1VKT - chains A and B; structure by solution NMR.

== Chain A ==
Molecule: Insulin
Source organism: Homo sapiens
UniProtKB: P01308 (INS_HUMAN); residues 1-21 here correspond to UniProt positions 90-110 (UniProt number = residue number + 89)
Sequence (21 residues; row label = number of the first residue in the row):
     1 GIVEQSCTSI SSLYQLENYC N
Sequence notes: engineered mutation S6 (Cys95 in P01308), S11 (Cys100 in P01308)

== Chain B ==
Molecule: Insulin
Source organism: Homo sapiens
UniProtKB: P01308 (INS_HUMAN); residues 1-30 here correspond to UniProt positions 25-54 (UniProt number = residue number + 24)
Sequence (30 residues; numbered 1 to 30; the number before each row is that of its first residue):
     1 FVNQHLCGSD LVEALYLVCG ERGFFYTKPT
Sequence notes: engineered mutation D10 (His34 in P01308), K28 (Pro52 in P01308), P29 (Lys53 in P01308)

== Chain A / chain B interface ==
Pairs across the interface (43; chain A residue first):
  V3(A) - C7(B)
  S6(A) - Q4(B)
  S6(A) - H5(B)
  S6(A) - L6(B)
  C7(A) - H5(B)
  C7(A) - L6(B)
  C7(A) - C7(B)  disulfide
  C7(A) - G8(B)
  C7(A) - L11(B)
  T8(A) - L6(B)
  T8(A) - L11(B)
  S9(A) - L6(B)
  S9(A) - C7(B)
  S9(A) - D10(B)
  S9(A) - L11(B)
  I10(A) - F1(B)
  I10(A) - V2(B)
  I10(A) - N3(B)
  I10(A) - Q4(B)
  I10(A) - L6(B)
  S11(A) - F1(B)
  L13(A) - F1(B)
  L13(A) - V18(B)
  L16(A) - L11(B)
  L16(A) - L15(B)
  L16(A) - V18(B)
  L16(A) - C19(B)
  E17(A) - V18(B)
  E17(A) - C19(B)
  N18(A) - C19(B)
  Y19(A) - L15(B)
  Y19(A) - C19(B)
  Y19(A) - F25(B)
  Y19(A) - Y26(B)
  C20(A) - L15(B)
  C20(A) - C19(B)  disulfide
  C20(A) - E21(B)
  C20(A) - G23(B)
  C20(A) - F24(B)
  N21(A) - E21(B)
  N21(A) - R22(B)
  N21(A) - G23(B)
  N21(A) - F24(B)
Other interface residues (no listed pair), chain A (15 interface residues in all): Y14
Other interface residues (no listed pair), chain B (20 interface residues in all): A14
Cross-chain cystine bridges: C7(A)-C7(B), C20(A)-C19(B)

== In short ==
The interface between chain A and chain B involves 15 residues on one side and 20 on the other; the contacts
include 2 disulfide bonds.
Here chain A is Insulin and chain B is Insulin, both from Homo sapiens. Entry 1VKT (Human insulin two
disulfide model, NMR, 10 structures) was determined by solution NMR (same publication as 2JMN).
